7MP3 - chains A and B of the 3 polymer chains in the assembly; structure by X-ray diffraction, 2.55 A resolution.

Chain A (and B):
Molecule: Growth factor receptor-bound protein 7
Source organism: Homo sapiens
Notes: fragment: SH2 domain; chain B of this document is another copy of the same molecule, construct and numbering; everything in this record applies to it too
Reference sequence: Q14451 (GRB7_HUMAN); residues 415-532 here = UniProt positions 415-532
Amino-acid sequence (120 residues; numbered 413 to 532; the number before each row is that of its first residue):
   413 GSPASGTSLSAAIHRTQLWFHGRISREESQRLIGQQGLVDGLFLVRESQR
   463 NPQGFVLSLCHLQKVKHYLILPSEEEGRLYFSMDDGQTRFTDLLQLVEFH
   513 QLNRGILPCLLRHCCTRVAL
Unresolved in the structure: 413-424, 463-464, 529-532 (chain B: 413-428, 461-463, 529-532)
Construct notes: expression tag (413-414)
Curated features (UniProtKB/Swiss-Prot):
  - site: Phe511 (Important for dimerization and for HRAS activation)
  - mutagenesis: Arg458 (R458L: Impairs phosphotyrosine binding by SH2 domain), Tyr480 (Y480F: Global loss of tyrosine phosphorylation. Abolishes interaction with FHL2 and HAX1), Tyr492 (Y492F: Global loss of tyrosine phosphorylation. Abolishes interaction with FHL2 and HAX1), Phe511 (F511R: Abolishes dimerization. Abolishes activation of HRAS)
From the paper describing this entry:
  - specificity-determining residues: Leu481

How chain A and chain B interact:
Residue-residue contacts (17):
  Gln499(A) - Asn515(B)
  Thr500(A) - Asn515(B)
  Arg501(A) - Leu514(B)
  Arg501(A) - Asn515(B)  hydrogen bond (backbone-side chain)
  Phe502(A) - Leu514(B)
  Thr503(A) - Leu514(B)
  Gln507(A) - Glu510(B)
  Gln507(A) - Phe511(B)
  Glu510(A) - Gln507(B)
  Phe511(A) - Gln507(B)
  Phe511(A) - Phe511(B)  hydrophobic
  Leu514(A) - Arg501(B)
  Leu514(A) - Phe502(B)
  Leu514(A) - Thr503(B)
  Asn515(A) - Gln499(B)
  Asn515(A) - Thr500(B)
  Asn515(A) - Arg501(B)  hydrogen bond (side chain-backbone)
Other interface residues (no listed pair), chain A (11 interface residues in all): Tyr492
Other interface residues (no listed pair), chain B (11 interface residues in all): Tyr492

Summary:
The chain A/chain B interface involves 11 residues from each chain, with 2 hydrogen bonds. The hydrogen-bonded
pair is Arg501(A)-Asn515(B). From UniProt: 4 mutagenesis sites on chain A. The paper reports the specificity
determinant Leu481(A).
Chain A and chain B are both Growth factor receptor-bound protein 7 (Homo sapiens); the structure, Grb7-SH2
domain in complex with bicyclic peptide B8, was determined by X-ray diffraction.
